Entry 6ZCL (electron microscopy, 2.80 A resolution); this record covers chains B and C of the 4 polymer chains in the assembly.

== Chain B ==
Molecule: capsid protein VP2
Source organism: Coxsackievirus B3 (strain Nancy)
Notes: EC 3.4.22.29, 3.6.1.15, 3.4.22.28, 2.7.7.48
Reference sequence: P03313 (POLG_CXB3N); residues 10-261 here correspond to UniProt positions 79-330 (UniProt number = residue number + 69)
Sequence (252 residues; numbered 10 to 261; the number before each row is that of its first residue):
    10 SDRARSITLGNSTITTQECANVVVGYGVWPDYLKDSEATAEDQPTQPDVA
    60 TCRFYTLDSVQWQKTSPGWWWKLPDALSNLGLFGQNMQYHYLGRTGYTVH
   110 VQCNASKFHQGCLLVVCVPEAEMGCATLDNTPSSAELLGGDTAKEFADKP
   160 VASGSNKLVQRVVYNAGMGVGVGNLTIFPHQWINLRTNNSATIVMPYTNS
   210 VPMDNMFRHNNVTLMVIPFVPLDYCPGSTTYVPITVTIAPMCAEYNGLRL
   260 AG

== Chain C ==
Molecule: capsid protein VP3
Source organism: Coxsackievirus B3 (strain Nancy)
Notes: EC 3.4.22.29, 3.6.1.15, 3.4.22.28, 2.7.7.48
Reference sequence: P03313 (POLG_CXB3N); residues 1-237 here correspond to UniProt positions 333-569 (UniProt number = residue number + 332)
Sequence (237 residues; row label = number of the first residue in the row):
     1 GLPTMNTPGSCQFLTSDDFQSPSAMPQYDVTPEMRIPGEVKNLMEIAEVD
    51 SVVPVQNVGEKVNSMEAYQIPVRSNEGSGTQVFGFPLQPGYSSVFSRTLL
   101 GEILNYYTHWSGSIKLTFMFCGSAMATGKFLLAYSPPGAGAPTKRVDAML
   151 GTHVIWDVGLQSSCVLCIPWISQTHYRFVASDEYTAGGFITCWYQTNIVV
   201 PADAQSSCYIMCFVSACNDFSVRLLKDTPFISQQNFF
Small-molecule neighbours: FHK (4-[[4-[1,3-bis(oxidanylidene)isoindol-2-yl]phenyl]sulfonylamino]benzoic acid): Q233, Q234, N235, F236
Swiss-Prot annotation at these positions:
  - region: F236, F237 (Amphipathic alpha-helix)
Reported in the primary citation:
  - binding site for FHK: Q233, F236
  - mutagenesis - Q233G, F236G: abolished growth (citing earlier work)

== Interface between chain B and chain C ==
Residue-residue contacts (69):
  Y35(B) - P37(C)  hydrophobic
  Y35(B) - G38(C)
  V37(B) - R35(C)
  E46(B) - R35(C)
  K116(B) - S123(C)
  K116(B) - A124(C)  hydrogen bond (backbone-backbone)
  K116(B) - M125(C)
  F117(B) - M125(C)  hydrophobic
  F117(B) - A202(C)
  F117(B) - D203(C)
  F117(B) - A204(C)  hydrophobic
  H118(B) - S123(C)
  Q119(B) - C121(C)
  Q119(B) - G122(C)
  Q119(B) - S123(C)
  Q119(B) - Q205(C)
  Q119(B) - S207(C)  hydrogen bond (side chain-backbone)
  Q119(B) - C208(C)
  C121(B) - M119(C)  hydrophobic
  V172(B) - M65(C)  hydrophobic
  Y173(B) - N63(C)
  V181(B) - M65(C)  hydrophobic
  V181(B) - Y68(C)  hydrophobic
  G182(B) - S51(C)  hydrogen bond (backbone-side chain)
  G182(B) - V52(C)  hydrogen bond (backbone-backbone)
  G182(B) - Y68(C)  hydrogen bond (backbone-side chain)
  N183(B) - S51(C)  hydrogen bond
  N183(B) - R97(C)  hydrogen bond (side chain-backbone)
  N183(B) - T98(C)
  N183(B) - L99(C)
  N183(B) - E102(C)  hydrogen bond
  T185(B) - V49(C)
  T185(B) - D50(C)  hydrogen bond (side chain-backbone)
  T185(B) - S51(C)
  I186(B) - L99(C)  hydrophobic
  W191(B) - V52(C)  hydrophobic
  W191(B) - M211(C)  hydrophobic
  W191(B) - F213(C)  hydrophobic
  N193(B) - F120(C)  hydrogen bond (side chain-backbone)
  N193(B) - C121(C)
  N193(B) - S162(C)
  R195(B) - F120(C)
  R195(B) - G122(C)
  R195(B) - S123(C)  hydrogen bond (side chain-backbone)
  R195(B) - A124(C)
  R195(B) - A126(C)  hydrogen bond (side chain-backbone)
  R195(B) - V158(C)
  R195(B) - G159(C)  hydrogen bond (side chain-backbone)
  R195(B) - S162(C)
  T196(B) - S162(C)  hydrogen bond
  P205(B) - P37(C)  hydrophobic
  Y206(B) - P37(C)
  T207(B) - P37(C)
  N208(B) - M34(C)
  N208(B) - I36(C)
  S209(B) - M34(C)
  V210(B) - M34(C)
  P211(B) - M34(C)  hydrophobic
  P227(B) - M65(C)
  F228(B) - M65(C)  hydrophobic
  F228(B) - Q69(C)
  F228(B) - M211(C)  hydrophobic
  V229(B) - C121(C)  hydrophobic
  V229(B) - Y209(C)  hydrophobic
  P230(B) - Q69(C)
  Y233(B) - Q205(C)
  C234(B) - D203(C)
  C234(B) - A204(C)
  C234(B) - Q205(C)  hydrogen bond
Other interface residues (no listed pair), chain B (36 interface residues in all): R12, G120, I226, D232
Other interface residues (no listed pair), chain C (41 interface residues in all): V62, S64, L160, P201

== In short ==
36 residues of chain B face 41 of chain C across their interface, with 15 hydrogen bonds. Among the polar
pairs are Q119(B)-S207(C), G182(B)-S51(C) and G182(B)-Y68(C). Chain C binds compound FHK. The paper reports a
binding site for FHK at Q233(C) and F236(C); Q233G and F236G of chain C abolish growth.
Chain B is capsid protein VP2 and chain C is capsid protein VP3, both from Coxsackievirus B3 (strain Nancy);
the structure, Coxsackievirus B3 in complex with capsid binder compound 17, was determined by electron
microscopy, deposited together with 6ZCK and 6ZMS.
